Entry 7UGW (X-ray diffraction, 3.00 A resolution); this record covers chains C and V of the 6 polymer chains in the assembly.

== Chain C ==
Protein: DNA gyrase subunit A
Organism: Mycobacterium tuberculosis H37Rv
Notes: EC 5.6.2.2
UniProtKB: P9WG47 (GYRA_MYCTU); numbering as in UniProt (aligned over 2-501)
Chain sequence (500 residues; row label = number of the first residue in the row):
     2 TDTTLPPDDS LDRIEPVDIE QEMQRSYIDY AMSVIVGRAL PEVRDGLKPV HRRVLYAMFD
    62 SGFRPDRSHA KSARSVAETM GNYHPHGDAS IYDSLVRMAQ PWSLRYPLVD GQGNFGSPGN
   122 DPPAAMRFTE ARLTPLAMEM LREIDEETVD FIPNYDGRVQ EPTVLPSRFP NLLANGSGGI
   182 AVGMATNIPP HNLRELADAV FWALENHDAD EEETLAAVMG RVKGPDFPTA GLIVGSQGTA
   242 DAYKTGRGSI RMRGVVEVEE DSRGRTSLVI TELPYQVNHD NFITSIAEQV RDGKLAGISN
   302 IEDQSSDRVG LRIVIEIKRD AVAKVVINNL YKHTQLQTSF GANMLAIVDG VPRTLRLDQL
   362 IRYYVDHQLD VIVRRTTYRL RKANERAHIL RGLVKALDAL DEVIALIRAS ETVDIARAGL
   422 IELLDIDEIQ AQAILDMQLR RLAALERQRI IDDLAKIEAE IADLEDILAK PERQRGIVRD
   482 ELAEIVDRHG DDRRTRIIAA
Unresolved in the structure: 2-13, 501
Construct notes: engineered mutation Phe129 (Tyr in P9WG47)
Curated features (UniProtKB/Swiss-Prot):
  - modified residue: Thr2 (N-acetylthreonine)
From the paper describing this entry:
  - mutagenesis - Y129F: abolished catalytic activity (citing earlier work)
  - mutagenesis - G88C, G88S: increased growth with evybactin
  - mutagenesis - G88C: increased growth in response to moxifloxacin
  - mutagenesis - G88S: decreased growth in response to moxifloxacin
  - mutagenesis - D94N: unchanged growth with evybactin
  - mutagenesis - G88S (40-fold): decreased catalytic activity with evybactin
  - mutagenesis - G88S: increased catalytic activity on moxifloxacin

== Chain V ==
Molecule: 46-nt DNA strand
Sequence (46 nucleotides; each row starts with the number of its first residue):
     1 GGCCCTACGG CTGAAAGCCG TAGGGCCCTA CGGCTGAAAG CCGTAG

== Interface between chain C and chain V ==
Pairs across the interface (31):
  Tyr28(C) - DC8(V)  hydrogen bond to the phosphate
  Arg39(C) - DA22(V)  salt bridge to the phosphate
  Lys49(C) - DG20(V)  phosphate contact
  Lys49(C) - DT21(V)  salt bridge to the phosphate
  Val51(C) - DT21(V)  phosphate contact
  Val51(C) - DA22(V)  phosphate contact
  His52(C) - DT21(V)  salt bridge to the phosphate
  His85(C) - DA22(V)  salt bridge to the phosphate
  His87(C) - DA22(V)  hydrogen bond to the phosphate
  His87(C) - DG23(V)  salt bridge to the phosphate
  Gly88(C) - DG23(V)  hydrogen bond to the phosphate
  Ser95(C) - DT21(V)  sugar contact
  Arg98(C) - DG20(V)  salt bridge to the phosphate
  Pro123(C) - DC3(V)  phosphate contact
  Ala126(C) - DG2(V)  phosphate contact
  Arg128(C) - DG1(V)  phosphate contact
  Arg128(C) - DG2(V)  salt bridge to the phosphate
  Ile181(C) - DC8(V)  base contact
  Ile181(C) - DG9(V)  sugar contact
  Ile181(C) - DG20(V)  base contact
  Ala182(C) - DC8(V)  phosphate contact
  Ala182(C) - DG9(V)  sugar contact
  Val183(C) - DC8(V)  phosphate contact
  Val183(C) - DG9(V)  phosphate contact
  Gly184(C) - DG9(V)  hydrogen bond to the phosphate
  Met185(C) - DG9(V)  sugar contact
  Ala186(C) - DG9(V)  sugar contact
  Gln277(C) - DC19(V)  phosphate contact
  Gln277(C) - DG20(V)  hydrogen bond to the phosphate
  Asn279(C) - DC19(V)  phosphate contact
  Asn282(C) - DC18(V)  sugar contact
Also at the interface, not in a pair above, chain C (29 interface residues in all): Tyr31, Pro86, Ser91, Phe129, Gly179, Arg248, Lys333
Also at the interface, not in a pair above, chain V (15 interface residues in all): DA7, DG10, DC11, DG13

== Overview ==
29 residues of chain C and 15 residues of chain V are in contact; the contacts include 5 hydrogen bonds and 7
salt bridges. Among the polar pairs are Tyr28(C)-DC8(V), His87(C)-DA22(V) and Gly88(C)-DG23(V). From the
paper: G88C and G88S of chain C increase growth with evybactin; Y129F of chain C abolishes catalytic activity.
Here chain C is DNA gyrase subunit A (Mycobacterium tuberculosis H37Rv) and chain V is a 46-nt DNA strand.
Entry 7UGW (M. tuberculosis DNA gyrase cleavage core bound to DNA and evybactin) was determined by X-ray
diffraction.
